8PKA - chains A and B of the 4 polymer chains in the assembly; structure by electron microscopy, 2.75 A resolution.

Chain A:
Protein: Cysteine desulfurase
Source organism: Homo sapiens
Notes: EC 2.8.1.7
UniProt: Q9Y697 (NFS1_HUMAN); numbering as in UniProt (aligned over 56-457)
Chain sequence (404 residues; row label = number of the first residue in the row):
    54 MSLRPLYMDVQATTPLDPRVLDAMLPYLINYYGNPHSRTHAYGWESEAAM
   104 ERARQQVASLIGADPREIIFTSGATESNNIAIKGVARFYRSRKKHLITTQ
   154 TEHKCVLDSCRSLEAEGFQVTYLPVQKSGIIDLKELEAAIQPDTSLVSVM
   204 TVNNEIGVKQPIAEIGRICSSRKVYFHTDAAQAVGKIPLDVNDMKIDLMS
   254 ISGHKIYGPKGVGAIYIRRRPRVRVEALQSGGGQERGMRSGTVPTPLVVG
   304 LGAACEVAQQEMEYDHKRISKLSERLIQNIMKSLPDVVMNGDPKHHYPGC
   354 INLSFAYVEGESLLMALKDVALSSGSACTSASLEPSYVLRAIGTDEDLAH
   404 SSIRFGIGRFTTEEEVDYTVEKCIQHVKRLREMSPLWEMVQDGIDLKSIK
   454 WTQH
Disordered / not traced: 54-55
Construct notes: initiating methionine (54); expression tag (55)
Covalent attachments: pyridoxal phosphate (PLP) linked to Lys258
Bound ions: Fe2+: Cys381 (shared with 2 residues of chain D)
Small-molecule neighbours: pyridoxal phosphate (PLP): Gly126, Ala127, Thr128, Asn131, His156, Cys158, Met203, Asn207, Asp232, Ala234, Gln235, Ser255, His257
Reported in the primary citation:
  - Fe2+ coordination: Cys381

Chain B:
Protein: LYR motif-containing protein 4
Source organism: Homo sapiens
UniProt: Q9HD34 (LYRM4_HUMAN); residues 1-91 here = UniProt positions 1-91
Chain sequence (115 residues; row label = number of the first residue in the row; numbers below 1 keep their minus sign (Met-23 is residue -23)):
   -23 MGSSHHHHHHGSPTTENLYFQGHNMAASSRAQVLALYRAMLRESKRFSAY
    27 NYRTYAVRRIRDAFRENKNVKDPVEIQTLVNKAKRDLGVIRRQVHIGQLY
    77 STDKLIIENRDMPRT
Disordered / not traced: -23 to 4, 86-91
Construct notes: initiating methionine (-23); expression tag (-22 to 0); conflict Ala11 (Ser in Q9HD34)
Small-molecule neighbours: S-dodecanoyl-4'-phosphopantetheine (8Q1; S-[2-({N-[(2R)-2-hydroxy-3,3-dimethyl-4-(phosphonooxy)butanoyl]-beta-alanyl}amino)ethyl] dodecanethioate): Arg6, Val9, Leu10, Tyr31, Ala32, Arg35, Ile36, Ala39, Phe40, Asn43, Lys44, Val46, Ile52, Leu55, Val56, Ala59, Asp62, Ile66

How chain A and chain B interact:
Contacting residue pairs (39):
  Leu56(A) with Lys80(B); Leu81(B); Ile82(B), hydrophobic
  Arg57(A) with Thr78(B); Asp79(B); Lys80(B), hydrogen bond (backbone-backbone); Leu81(B); Ile82(B), hydrogen bond (backbone-backbone)
  Pro58(A) with Leu81(B)
  Leu59(A) with Leu81(B), hydrophobic; Ile82(B), hydrophobic; Ile83(B), hydrophobic
  Leu69(A) with Tyr28(B), hydrogen bond (backbone-side chain)
  Pro71(A) with Tyr28(B), hydrophobic; Gln69(B)
  Arg72(A) with Tyr31(B), hydrogen bond
  Leu74(A) with Gln69(B)
  Asp75(A) with Val65(B); Arg68(B), salt bridge; Gln69(B), hydrogen bond
  Leu78(A) with Ile72(B), hydrophobic
  Glu314(A) with Tyr31(B), hydrogen bond; Arg35(B), salt bridge
  Tyr317(A) with Arg34(B); Arg35(B); Asp38(B)
  Arg321(A) with Arg34(B)
  Asp372(A) with Ile82(B)
  Arg412(A) with Tyr31(B)
  Phe413(A) with Asn27(B); Tyr28(B), hydrophobic; Tyr31(B), hydrophobic
  Thr415(A) with Tyr26(B), hydrogen bond; Thr30(B)
  Glu417(A) with Tyr26(B), hydrogen bond; Ile83(B)
  Glu418(A) with Tyr26(B)
  Tyr421(A) with Ile82(B); Ile83(B), hydrophobic
Other interface residues (no listed pair), chain A (23 interface residues in all): Pro68, Asp318, Thr414
Other interface residues (no listed pair), chain B (20 interface residues in all): Phe23, Asn85

In short:
23 residues of chain A face 20 of chain B across their interface, with 8 hydrogen bonds and 2 salt bridges.
Among the polar pairs are Asp75(A)-Arg68(B), Glu314(A)-Arg35(B) and Leu69(A)-Tyr28(B). Ligands of chain B:
S-dodecanoyl-4'-phosphopantetheine. Covalently linked pyridoxal phosphate: at Lys258(A). The paper reports
Fe2+ coordination by Cys381(A).
Here chain A is Cysteine desulfurase and chain B is LYR motif-containing protein 4, both from Homo sapiens.
Entry 8PKA (Structure of the human mitochondrial iron-sulfur cluster biosynthesis complex during persulfide
transfer (without frataxin)) was determined by electron microscopy (same publication as 8PK8 and 8PK9).
